Entry 1M5D (X-ray diffraction, 1.73 A resolution); this record covers chain A.

[Chain A]
Molecule: Glutamate receptor 2
Organism: Rattus norvegicus
Notes: fragment: flop ligand binding core (S1S2J-Y702F)
UniProt: P19491 (GRIA2_RAT); the construct has insertions or renumbered stretches relative to UniProt, so the offset changes along the chain: 3-117 = UniProt 413-527; 120-263 = UniProt 653-796
Sequence (263 residues; each row starts with the number of its first residue):
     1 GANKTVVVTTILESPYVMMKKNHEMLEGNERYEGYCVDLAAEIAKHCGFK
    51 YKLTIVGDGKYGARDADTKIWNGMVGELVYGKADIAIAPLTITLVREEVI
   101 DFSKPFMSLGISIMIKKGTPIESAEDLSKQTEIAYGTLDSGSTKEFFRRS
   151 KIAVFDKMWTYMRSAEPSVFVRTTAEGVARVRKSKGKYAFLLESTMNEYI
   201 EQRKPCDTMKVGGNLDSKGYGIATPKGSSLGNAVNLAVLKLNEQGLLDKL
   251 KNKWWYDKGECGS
Disordered / not traced: 1-3, 262-263
Construct notes: cloning artifact (1-2); linker (118-119); engineered mutation F190 (Tyr723 in P19491)
Cystine bridges: C206-C261
Ligand contacts: br-hibo (BRH; (S)-2-amino-3-(4-bromo-3-hydroxy-isoxazol-5-yl)propionic acid): E13, Y61, P89, L90, T91, R96, L138, G141, S142, T143, T174, L192, E193, M196, Y220
UniProt features mapped onto this chain:
  - binding site (L-glutamate): P89, T91, R96, S142, T143, E193
  - site: R64 (Interaction with the cone snail toxin Con-ikot-ikot), I121 (Crucial to convey clamshell closure to channel opening), R148 (Interaction with the cone snail toxin Con-ikot-ikot), K240 (Interaction with the cone snail toxin Con-ikot-ikot)
  - glycosylation: N3 (N-linked (GlcNAc...) asparagine)
  - modified residue (Phosphoserine): S150, S184

[In short]
Chain A binds br-hibo. UniProt lists 6 L-glutamate-binding residues.
Chain A is Glutamate receptor 2 (Rattus norvegicus); the structure, X-RAY STRUCTURE OF THE GLUR2 LIGAND
BINDING CORE (S1S2J-Y702F) IN COMPLEX WITH Br-HIBO AT 1.73 A ..., was determined by X-ray diffraction (same
publication as 1M5B, 1M5C, 1M5E and 1M5F).
